7D77 - chains B and G of the 5 polymer chains in the assembly; structure by electron microscopy, 2.90 A resolution.

== Chain B ==
Molecule: Guanine nucleotide-binding protein G(I)/G(S)/G(T) subunit beta-1
From: Homo sapiens
Reference sequence: P62873 (GBB1_HUMAN); numbering as in UniProt (aligned over 1-340)
Amino-acid sequence (346 residues; row label = number of the first residue in the row):
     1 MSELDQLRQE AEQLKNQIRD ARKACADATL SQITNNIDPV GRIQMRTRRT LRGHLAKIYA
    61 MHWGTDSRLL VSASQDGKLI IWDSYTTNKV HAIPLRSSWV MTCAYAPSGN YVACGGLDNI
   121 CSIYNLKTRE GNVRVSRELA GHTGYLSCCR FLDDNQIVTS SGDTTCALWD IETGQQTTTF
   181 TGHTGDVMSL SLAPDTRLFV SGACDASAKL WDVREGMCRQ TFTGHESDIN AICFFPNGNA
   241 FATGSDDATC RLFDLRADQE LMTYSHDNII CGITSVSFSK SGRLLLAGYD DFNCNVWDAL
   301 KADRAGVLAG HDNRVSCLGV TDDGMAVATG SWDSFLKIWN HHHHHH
Disordered / not traced: 1-2, 341-346
Construct notes: expression tag (341-346)
Swiss-Prot annotation at these positions:
  - modified residue: S2 (N-acetylserine), H266 (Phosphohistidine)

== Chain G ==
Molecule: Guanine nucleotide-binding protein G(I)/G(S)/G(O) subunit gamma-2
From: Homo sapiens
Reference sequence: P59768 (GBG2_HUMAN); residue numbers follow UniProt; this construct covers 1-71
Amino-acid sequence (71 residues; each row starts with the number of its first residue):
     1 MASNNTASIA QARKLVEQLK MEANIDRIKV SKAAADLMAY CEAHAKEDPL LTPVPASENP
    61 FREKKFFCAI L
Disordered / not traced: 1-6, 63-71
Swiss-Prot annotation at these positions:
  - modified residue: A2 (N-acetylalanine), C68 (Cysteine methyl ester)
  - lipidation: C68 (S-geranylgeranyl cysteine)

== How chain B and chain G interact ==
Residue-residue contacts (75; chain B residue first):
  L4(B) with S8(G)
  L7(B) with I9(G), hydrophobic; R13(G); V16(G)
  E10(B) with V16(G)
  A11(B) with V16(G), hydrophobic; L19(G)
  L14(B) with V16(G), hydrophobic; L19(G), hydrophobic
  K15(B) with L19(G)
  I18(B) with E22(G); A23(G), hydrophobic; R27(G)
  C25(B) with R27(G); I28(G); K29(G); V30(G), hydrogen bond (backbone-backbone)
  A26(B) with V30(G), hydrophobic
  D27(B) with K29(G); V30(G); S31(G), hydrogen bond (side chain-backbone)
  A28(B) with V30(G)
  L30(B) with A34(G), hydrophobic
  I33(B) with S31(G); A34(G), hydrophobic
  I37(B) with M38(G), hydrophobic
  V40(B) with L51(G), hydrophobic
  M45(B) with L50(G), hydrophobic
  R48(B) with F61(G)
  R49(B) with P60(G), hydrogen bond (side chain-backbone); F61(G); R62(G)
  S84(B) with F61(G)
  Y85(B) with P60(G); F61(G), hydrophobic
  M217(B) with M21(G), hydrophobic
  C218(B) with Q18(G), hydrogen bond (backbone-side chain); M21(G)
  R219(B) with E22(G)
  Q220(B) with E22(G)
  T221(B) with E22(G)
  F235(B) with Y40(G), hydrophobic; C41(G), hydrophobic
  P236(B) with Y40(G)
  N237(B) with Y40(G)
  L252(B) with L37(G), hydrophobic
  D254(B) with A33(G)
  R256(B) with R27(G); I28(G); D36(G), salt bridge
  A257(B) with I28(G)
  D258(B) with E22(G); I25(G); R27(G), salt bridge
  Q259(B) with V30(G)
  L261(B) with V30(G), hydrophobic; L37(G), hydrophobic
  S279(B) with D48(G), hydrogen bond
  K280(B) with E47(G), hydrogen bond (side chain-backbone); D48(G)
  S281(B) with Y40(G); H44(G); D48(G), hydrogen bond
  G282(B) with C41(G), hydrogen bond (backbone-side chain)
  R283(B) with L51(G)
  L300(B) with M38(G), hydrophobic; C41(G), hydrophobic
  G324(B) with P49(G); L50(G)
  M325(B) with P49(G), hydrophobic; L50(G); E58(G)
  A326(B) with F61(G), hydrophobic
  V327(B) with L50(G), hydrophobic
  I338(B) with F61(G), hydrophobic
Other interface residues (no listed pair), chain B (57 interface residues in all): E3, Q17, A21, R22, T34, W63, A240, L284, V320, D323, N340
Other interface residues (no listed pair), chain G (38 interface residues in all): A12, K20, D26, A45, V54, N59

== Summary ==
57 residues of chain B face 38 of chain G across their interface, with 8 hydrogen bonds and 2 salt bridges.
Among the polar pairs are R256(B)-D36(G), D258(B)-R27(G) and D27(B)-S31(G).
Chain B is Guanine nucleotide-binding protein G(I)/G(S)/G(T) subunit beta-1 and chain G is Guanine
nucleotide-binding protein G(I)/G(S)/G(O) subunit gamma-2, both from Homo sapiens; the structure, Cryo-EM
structure of the cortisol-bound adhesion receptor GPR97-Go complex, was determined by electron microscopy,
deposited together with 7D76.
